7YJM - chains D and E of the 5 polymer chains in the assembly; structure by electron microscopy, 3.20 A resolution.

== Chain D ==
Molecule: ORMDL family protein
Source organism: Arabidopsis thaliana
UniProt: Q9C5I0 (Q9C5I0_ARATH); numbering as in UniProt (aligned over 1-157)
Sequence (157 residues; row label = number of the first residue in the row):
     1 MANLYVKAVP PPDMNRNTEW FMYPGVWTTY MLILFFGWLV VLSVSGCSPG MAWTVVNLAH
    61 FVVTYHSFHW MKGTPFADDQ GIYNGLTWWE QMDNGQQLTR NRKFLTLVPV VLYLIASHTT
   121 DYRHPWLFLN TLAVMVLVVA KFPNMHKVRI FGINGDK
Disordered / not traced: 157
Residues lining bound ligands: Z1T (N-[(2S,3R,4E)-1,3-dihydroxyoctadec-4-en-2-yl]tetracosanamide): N17, W20, V26, T29, Y30, I33, L34, A59, H60, V63, T64, S67, F68, M71, G73, P75, F76, W88
Reported in the primary citation:
  - binding site for Z1T: N17, S67
  - conformationally variable residues (order/disorder transition): M1 to P11
  - mutagenesis - N17A, S67R: increased catalytic activity
  - mutagenesis - N17A, S67R: decreased binding to C6-phytoceramide
  - mutagenesis - N17A/S67R, W20R, W88R: abolished binding to C6-phytoceramide
  - mutagenesis - W20R, W88R: increased catalytic activity (intracellular SPT activity)
  - mutagenesis - N17A/S67R: decreased catalytic activity (intracellular SPT activity)

== Chain E ==
Molecule: atLCB1
Source organism: Arabidopsis thaliana
Notes: EC 2.3.1.50
UniProt: Q94IB8 (LCB1_ARATH); residue numbers follow UniProt; this construct covers 1-62
Sequence (62 residues; numbered 1 to 62; the number before each row is that of its first residue):
     1 MASNLVEMFN AALNWVTMIL ESPSARVVLF GVPIRGHFFV EGLLGVVIII LLTRKSYKPP
    61 KR
Disordered / not traced: 1-35

== How chain D and chain E interact ==
Residue-residue contacts (19):
  G95(D) with P59(E)
  Q96(D) with K58(E)
  Q97(D) with S56(E); Y57(E), hydrogen bond (backbone-backbone)
  L98(D) with S56(E); Y57(E), hydrophobic
  K103(D) with L51(E); L52(E); R54(E)
  T106(D) with L51(E)
  L107(D) with I48(E), hydrophobic; L52(E), hydrophobic
  L114(D) with L44(E), hydrophobic
  H118(D) with H37(E), hydrogen bond; E41(E), salt bridge
  Y122(D) with G36(E); H37(E); V40(E)
  P143(D) with Y57(E)
Also at the interface, not in a pair above, chain D (15 interface residues in all): T99, V110, Y113, S117
Also at the interface, not in a pair above, chain E (14 interface residues in all): K55

== Overview ==
15 residues of chain D and 14 residues of chain E are in contact, with 2 hydrogen bonds and 1 salt bridge.
Among the polar pairs are H118(D)-E41(E), H118(D)-H37(E) and Q97(D)-Y57(E). The paper reports a binding site
for Z1T at N17(D) and S67(D); N17A/S67R, W20R and W88R of chain D abolish binding to C6-phytoceramide; 5
substitutions were tested in all.
Here chain D is ORMDL family protein and chain E is atLCB1, both from Arabidopsis thaliana. Entry 7YJM
(Cryo-EM structure of the monomeric atSPT-ORM1 complex) was determined by electron microscopy together with
7YJK, 7YJN and 7YJO from the same study.
